PDB entry 6FKE | X-ray diffraction, 2.15 A resolution | chains A and B

Chain A:
Molecule: Exodeoxyribonuclease III
Source organism: Neisseria meningitidis MC58
Notes: EC 3.1.11.2
UniProtKB: Q9K100 (Q9K100_NEIMB); numbering as in UniProt (aligned over 1-256)
Amino-acid sequence (258 residues; row label = number of the first residue in the row; numbers below 1 keep their minus sign (Gly-1 is residue -1)):
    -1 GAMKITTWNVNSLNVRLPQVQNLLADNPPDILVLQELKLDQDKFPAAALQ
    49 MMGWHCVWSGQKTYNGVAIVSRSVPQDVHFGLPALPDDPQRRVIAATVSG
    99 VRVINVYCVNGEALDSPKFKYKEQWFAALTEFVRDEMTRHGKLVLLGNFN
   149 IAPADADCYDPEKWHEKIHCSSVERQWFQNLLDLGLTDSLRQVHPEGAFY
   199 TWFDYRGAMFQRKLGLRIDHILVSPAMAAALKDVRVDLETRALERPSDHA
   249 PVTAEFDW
Disordered / not traced: -1
Sequence notes: expression tag (-1 to 0); engineered mutation Asn146 (Asp in Q9K100)
Small-molecule neighbours:
  - Mn2+ (MN), molecule 1: Asn9, Glu34, Lys36, Asp246
  - Mn2+ (MN), molecule 2: Asp153, Pro159, His163
Reported in the primary citation:
  - catalytic residues: Asn108, Asn148, Asp217, His247 (proposed by the authors, not directly observed)
  - mutagenesis - H167G: decreased catalytic activity on AP sites
  - specificity-determining residues: Asn108, His167
  - mutagenesis - N108S, H167G: decreased catalytic activity (3'-phosphatase activity)
  - mutagenesis - H167G: increased catalytic activity (3'-exonuclease activity)
  - mutagenesis - N108S: decreased catalytic activity (3'-exonuclease activity)
  - mutagenesis - N108S/H167G: abolished catalytic activity (3'-phosphatase activity)
  - mutagenesis - N108S/H167G: increased catalytic activity (3'-phosphate exonuclease activity)

Chain B:
Molecule: 15-nt DNA strand
Sequence (15 nucleotides; each row starts with the number of its first residue):
     1 ATGGTAGCGAAGCTA
Disordered / not traced: 1-3

How chain A and chain B interact:
Contacting residue pairs (22):
  Asn9(A) - DG7(B)  sugar contact
  Ser10(A) - DG7(B)  hydrogen bond to the phosphate
  Ser10(A) - DC8(B)  hydrogen bond to the phosphate
  Val13(A) - DG7(B)  phosphate contact
  Val13(A) - DC8(B)  phosphate contact
  Arg14(A) - DG7(B)  salt bridge to the phosphate
  Glu34(A) - DA15(B)  sugar contact
  Lys36(A) - DG7(B)  base contact
  Thr61(A) - DC8(B)  phosphate contact
  Thr61(A) - DG9(B)  hydrogen bond to the phosphate
  Tyr62(A) - DC13(B)  hydrogen bond to the base
  Tyr62(A) - DT14(B)  sugar contact
  Arg90(A) - DA15(B)  salt bridge to the phosphate
  Tyr105(A) - DA15(B)  sugar contact
  Asn108(A) - DA15(B)  sugar contact
  Lys116(A) - DT14(B)  salt bridge to the phosphate
  Lys116(A) - DA15(B)  phosphate contact
  Tyr203(A) - DT5(B)  base contact
  Tyr203(A) - DA6(B)  sugar contact
  Arg204(A) - DG4(B)  hydrogen bond to the base
  Arg204(A) - DT5(B)  sugar contact
  Arg243(A) - DG7(B)  salt bridge to the phosphate
Interface residues without a listed pair, chain A (19 interface residues in all): Asn12, Lys60, Asn148, Pro244
Interface residues without a listed pair, chain B (10 interface residues in all): DG12

Overview:
The interface between chain A and chain B involves 19 residues on one side and 10 on the other, with 5
hydrogen bonds and 4 salt bridges. Polar pairs include Tyr62(A)-DC13(B), Arg204(A)-DG4(B) and Ser10(A)-DG7(B).
From the paper: catalytic residues Asn108(A), Asn148(A) and Asp217(A) among others; N108S and H167G of chain A
reduce catalytic activity (3'-phosphatase activity).
Here chain A is Exodeoxyribonuclease III (Neisseria meningitidis MC58) and chain B is a 15-nt DNA strand.
Entry 6FKE (Structure of 3' phosphatase NExo (D146N) from Neisseria bound to product DNA hairpin) was
determined by X-ray diffraction together with 6FK4 and 6FK5 from the same study.
